Entry 9QE1 (electron microscopy, 3.50 A resolution); this record covers chains B and E of the 5 polymer chains in the assembly.

Chain B:
Molecule: JetC
Source organism: Neobacillus vireti LMG 21834
Chain sequence (1371 residues; numbered 1 to 1371; the number before each row is that of its first residue):
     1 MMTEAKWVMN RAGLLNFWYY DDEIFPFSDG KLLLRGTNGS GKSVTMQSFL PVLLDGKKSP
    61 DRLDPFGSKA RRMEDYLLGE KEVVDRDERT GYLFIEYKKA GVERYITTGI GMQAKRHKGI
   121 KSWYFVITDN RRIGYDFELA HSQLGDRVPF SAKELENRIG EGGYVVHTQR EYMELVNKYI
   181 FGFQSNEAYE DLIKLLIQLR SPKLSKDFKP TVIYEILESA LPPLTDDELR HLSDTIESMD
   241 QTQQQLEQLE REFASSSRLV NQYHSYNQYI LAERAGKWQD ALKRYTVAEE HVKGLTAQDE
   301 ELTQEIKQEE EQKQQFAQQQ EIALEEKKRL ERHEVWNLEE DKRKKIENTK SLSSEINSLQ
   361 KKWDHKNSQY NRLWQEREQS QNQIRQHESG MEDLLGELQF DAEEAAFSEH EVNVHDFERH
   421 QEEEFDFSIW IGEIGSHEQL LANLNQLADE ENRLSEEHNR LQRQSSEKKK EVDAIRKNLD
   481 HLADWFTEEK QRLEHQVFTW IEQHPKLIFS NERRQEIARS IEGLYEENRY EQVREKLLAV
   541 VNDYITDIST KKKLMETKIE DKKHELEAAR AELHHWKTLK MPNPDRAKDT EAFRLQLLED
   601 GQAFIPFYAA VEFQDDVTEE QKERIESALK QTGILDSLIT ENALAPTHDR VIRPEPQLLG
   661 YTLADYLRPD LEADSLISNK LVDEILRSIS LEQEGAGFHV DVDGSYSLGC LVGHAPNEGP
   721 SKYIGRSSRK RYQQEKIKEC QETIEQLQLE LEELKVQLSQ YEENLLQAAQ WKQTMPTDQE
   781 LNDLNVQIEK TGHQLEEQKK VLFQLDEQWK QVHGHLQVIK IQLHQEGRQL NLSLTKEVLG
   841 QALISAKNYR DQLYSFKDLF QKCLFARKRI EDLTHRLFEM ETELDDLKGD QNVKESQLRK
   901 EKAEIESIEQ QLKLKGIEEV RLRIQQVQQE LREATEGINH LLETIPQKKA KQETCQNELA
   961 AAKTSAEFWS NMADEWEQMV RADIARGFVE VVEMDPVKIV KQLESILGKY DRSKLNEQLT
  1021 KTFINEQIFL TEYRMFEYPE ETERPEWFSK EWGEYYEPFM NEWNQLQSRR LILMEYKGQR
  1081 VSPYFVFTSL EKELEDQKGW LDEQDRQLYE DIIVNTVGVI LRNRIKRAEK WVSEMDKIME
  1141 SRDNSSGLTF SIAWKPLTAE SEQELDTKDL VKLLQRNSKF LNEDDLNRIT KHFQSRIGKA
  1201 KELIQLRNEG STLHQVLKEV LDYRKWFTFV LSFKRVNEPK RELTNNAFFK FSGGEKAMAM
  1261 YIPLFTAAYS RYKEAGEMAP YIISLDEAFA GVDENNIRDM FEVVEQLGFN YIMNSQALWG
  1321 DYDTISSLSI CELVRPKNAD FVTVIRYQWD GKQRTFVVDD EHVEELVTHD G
Unresolved in the structure: 1357-1371
Small-molecule neighbours: ADP (adenosine-5'-diphosphate): Trp18, Thr37, Asn38, Gly39, Ser40, Gly41, Lys42, Ser43, Val44, Arg71, Arg72, Asp75, Tyr76, Glu80, Glu1287, Arg1335

Chain E:
Molecule: JetA
Source organism: Neobacillus vireti LMG 21834
Chain sequence (500 residues; each row starts with the number of its first residue; numbers below 1 keep their minus sign (Gly-3 is residue -3)):
    -3 GPAAMDSTMK KIIEASYLTA DSAAHYRTIL RYFYHQHERM RDFIAPEELL EHMRSIPAFA
    57 DFQEDQLHQQ LAQLVKWNNL IARQDMTNAK TIEEYKKKRF RYQCTPYTVE IERMIVQLEK
   117 LGDTFQGSLE RSQFDRLFQA ITSLQNELEN DLNKSAEEYM RIWEDVFRYF QTIRTSTADY
   177 IAYINSEQTD QRMQTEAFLV YKNQFTTYLR DFIVSLQKTS LQIQHSLSEL TLERLQHFFQ
   237 KLIEHRGAIP RLEDVSSSTN DWLTEYEEYW FSLRQWFLGS AVQQSELDIL QWQTNEMIRR
   297 MTRYVQRIGE RQQHFRSRKK DYLQLSKWFV ECRDSEEAHK LSAVVFGSMT IQHLQLEEAT
   357 TENLHVDTWD EAPTELTIKP RTVRYREKTK PGSFNSNEQK KKEQRELYLK EREQEKKLIE
   417 KYMTQGKITL SALSTVEPFI RKVLLSWIGK SMAAKNRMVK TDYGLHVKVM LDYEKTITLQ
   477 AEDGNLLMPD ATFLFEETRG
Unresolved in the structure: -3 to 123, 496

How chain B and chain E interact:
Residue-residue contacts (24; chain B residue first):
  Asn1245(B) with Glu358(E), hydrogen bond (backbone-side chain)
  Asn1246(B) with Thr356(E), hydrogen bond (side chain-backbone)
  Trp1319(B) with Leu441(E), hydrophobic
  Asp1321(B) with Arg437(E), salt bridge; Lys438(E), salt bridge
  Asp1323(B) with Asp479(E)
  Glu1332(B) with Gly445(E)
  Val1334(B) with Ala449(E)
  Arg1346(B) with Pro485(E)
  Tyr1347(B) with Ile444(E); Leu483(E); Met484(E), hydrophobic
  Gln1348(B) with Leu482(E); Leu483(E), hydrogen bond (backbone-backbone)
  Trp1349(B) with Arg437(E); Asp479(E); Gly480(E); Leu482(E), hydrophobic
  Asp1350(B) with Asn481(E)
  Gly1351(B) with Gly480(E)
  Lys1352(B) with Ala477(E), hydrogen bond (side chain-backbone); Glu478(E); Gly480(E); Asn481(E), hydrogen bond
Also at the interface, not in a pair above, chain B (19 interface residues in all): Thr211, Thr1244, Pro1336, Thr1343, Ile1345
Also at the interface, not in a pair above, chain E (19 interface residues in all): Ser442, Met448

Summary:
The chain B/chain E interface involves 19 residues from each chain; the contacts include 5 hydrogen bonds and
2 salt bridges. Polar contacts include Asp1321(B)-Arg437(E), Asp1321(B)-Lys438(E) and Asn1245(B)-Glu358(E).
Ligands of chain B: ADP.
Here chain B is JetC and chain E is JetA, both from Neobacillus vireti LMG 21834. Entry 9QE1 (Neobacillus
vireti Wadjet-II JetABC monomer) was determined by electron microscopy together with 9QE0 from the same study.
